Entry 9FMS (electron microscopy, 2.65 A resolution); this record covers chains B and A of the 3 polymer chains in the assembly.

Chain B:
Name: 5'-3' exoribonuclease 2
Organism: Saccharomyces cerevisiae
Reference sequence: Q02792 (XRN2_YEAST); numbering as in UniProt (aligned over 1-1006)
Chain sequence (1006 residues; numbered 1 to 1006; the number before each row is that of its first residue):
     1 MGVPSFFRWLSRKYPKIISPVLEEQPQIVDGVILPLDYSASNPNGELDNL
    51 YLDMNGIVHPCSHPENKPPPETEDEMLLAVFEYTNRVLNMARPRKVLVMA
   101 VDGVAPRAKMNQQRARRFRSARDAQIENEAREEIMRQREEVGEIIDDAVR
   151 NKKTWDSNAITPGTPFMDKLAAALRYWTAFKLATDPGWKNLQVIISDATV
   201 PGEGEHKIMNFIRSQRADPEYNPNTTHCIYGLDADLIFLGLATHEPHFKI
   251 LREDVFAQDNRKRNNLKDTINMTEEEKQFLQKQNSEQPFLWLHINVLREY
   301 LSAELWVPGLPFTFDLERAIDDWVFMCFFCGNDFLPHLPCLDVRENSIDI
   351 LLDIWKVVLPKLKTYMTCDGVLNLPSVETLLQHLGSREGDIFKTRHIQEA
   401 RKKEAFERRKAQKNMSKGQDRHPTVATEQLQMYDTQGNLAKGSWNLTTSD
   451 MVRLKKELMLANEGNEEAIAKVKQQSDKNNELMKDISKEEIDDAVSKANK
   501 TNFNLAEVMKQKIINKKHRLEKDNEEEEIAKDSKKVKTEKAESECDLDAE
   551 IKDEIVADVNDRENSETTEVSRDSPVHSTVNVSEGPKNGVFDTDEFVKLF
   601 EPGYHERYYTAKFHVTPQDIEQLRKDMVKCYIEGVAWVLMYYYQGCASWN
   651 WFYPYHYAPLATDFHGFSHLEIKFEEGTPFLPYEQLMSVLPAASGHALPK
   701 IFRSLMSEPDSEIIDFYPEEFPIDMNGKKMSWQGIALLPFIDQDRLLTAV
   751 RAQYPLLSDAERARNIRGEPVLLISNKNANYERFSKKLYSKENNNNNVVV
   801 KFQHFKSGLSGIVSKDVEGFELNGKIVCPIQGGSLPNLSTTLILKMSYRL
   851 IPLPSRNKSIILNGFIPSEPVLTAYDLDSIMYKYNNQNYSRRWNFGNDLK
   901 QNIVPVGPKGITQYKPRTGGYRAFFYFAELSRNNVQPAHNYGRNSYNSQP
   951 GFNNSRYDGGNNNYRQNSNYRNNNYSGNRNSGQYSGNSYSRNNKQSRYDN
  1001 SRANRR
Not modelled in the structure: 28-31, 136-148, 263-281, 408-584, 886-891, 932-1006
UniProt features mapped onto this chain:
  - region: Asp492 to Ile529 (Required for retention in the nucleus)
  - modified residue: Ser574 (Phosphoserine)

Chain A:
Name: Decapping nuclease RAI1
Organism: Saccharomyces cerevisiae
Notes: EC 3.6.1.-
Reference sequence: P53063 (DXO_YEAST); residues 1-387 here = UniProt positions 1-387
Chain sequence (387 residues; numbered 1 to 387; the number before each row is that of its first residue):
     1 MGVSANLFVKQRGSTTALKQPKEIGFYSRTKDEEYLISDDTNLNYYYLPD
    51 AELDRKLDLSSGFQKFKDYYKDFEDRCSLRGLLETIESSERHKGKKINAD
   101 IITFRGIARKLISCAFDSPSFNTVDLRIVSFNGQLFIKEVPEAVNAAKAS
   151 SATEAGRNINQDLNVFTGYKFETLATLSNPLQYTPREVIEKRTKRIVSHG
   201 DEYISVVRTGVGNCKLILGAEVDCIFDFKENGRDNLKHYAELKCTQQVAN
   251 ISDTHKFERKLFRTWLQCFLVGIPRIIYGFKDDHYVLKTVEEFSTEEVPV
   301 LLKNNNPQVGSACLEAIKWYGLLTEWLLKMIPRDEDPHSQIRAFKLVFEN
   351 NHLRLSEIEESDEEYSGLIDGEHILSNGFKEWRKSLK
Not modelled in the structure: 146-155
Metal / ion sites: Mg2+: Glu172, Asp223, Glu241, Leu242
UniProt features mapped onto this chain:
  - binding site (a divalent metal cation): Glu172, Asp223, Glu241, Leu242
  - binding site (substrate): Glu221, Lys243, Gln267
  - modified residue: Ser198 (Phosphoserine)

Chain B / chain A interface:
Contacting residue pairs (63):
  Ala217(B) with Gln182(A)
  Pro219(B) with Gln182(A); Tyr183(A); Phe228(A)
  Glu220(B) with Phe228(A)
  Thr313(B) with Arg55(A), hydrogen bond
  Phe314(B) with Arg55(A), hydrogen bond (backbone-side chain)
  Asp315(B) with Arg55(A), salt bridge
  Arg318(B) with Arg186(A); Glu190(A), salt bridge
  Asp369(B) with Arg186(A), salt bridge
  Pro854(B) with Gln182(A); Tyr183(A), hydrophobic
  Ser855(B) with Gln182(A)
  Lys858(B) with Leu181(A), hydrogen bond (side chain-backbone); Thr184(A), hydrogen bond (side chain-backbone)
  Ser859(B) with Arg186(A), hydrogen bond (backbone-side chain)
  Ile860(B) with Tyr47(A); Leu181(A), hydrophobic; Arg186(A)
  Ile861(B) with Tyr47(A), hydrogen bond (backbone-side chain)
  Leu862(B) with Leu181(A), hydrophobic
  Asn863(B) with Tyr46(A); Phe226(A), hydrogen bond (side chain-backbone)
  Thr912(B) with Glu292(A), hydrogen bond
  Gln913(B) with Asp50(A); Phe226(A); Glu292(A), hydrogen bond (backbone-side chain)
  Tyr914(B) with Tyr46(A), hydrogen bond; Leu48(A), hydrogen bond (side chain-backbone); Asp50(A); Leu53(A), hydrophobic; Val290(A)
  Lys915(B) with Asp50(A), salt bridge
  Arg917(B) with Asp50(A), salt bridge; Leu53(A); Asp54(A), salt bridge; Thr289(A)
  Thr918(B) with Thr289(A)
  Gly919(B) with Gln247(A); Val248(A); Phe280(A); Thr289(A), hydrogen bond (backbone-side chain)
  Gly920(B) with Val248(A); Phe280(A); Thr289(A); Glu291(A)
  Tyr921(B) with Thr254(A); Phe257(A), hydrophobic; Glu258(A), hydrogen bond; Phe280(A); Glu291(A), hydrogen bond (backbone-side chain); Asn305(A), hydrogen bond
  Arg922(B) with Glu291(A), hydrogen bond (backbone-side chain); Glu292(A), hydrogen bond (side chain-backbone); Phe293(A); Glu297(A), salt bridge; Leu301(A)
  Ala923(B) with Glu291(A), hydrogen bond (backbone-side chain)
  Phe924(B) with Asn250(A); Ile251(A); Thr254(A)
  Phe925(B) with Thr254(A)
Other interface residues (no listed pair), chain B (34 interface residues in all): Arg216, Asp218, Cys368, Phe805, Ile911
Other interface residues (no listed pair), chain A (36 interface residues in all): Pro49, Ile189, Asp227, Ala249, Lys288

In short:
The interface between chain B and chain A involves 34 residues on one side and 36 on the other; the contacts
include 18 hydrogen bonds and 7 salt bridges. Among the polar pairs are Asp315(B)-Arg55(A),
Arg318(B)-Glu190(A) and Asp369(B)-Arg186(A).
Here chain B is 5'-3' exoribonuclease 2 and chain A is Decapping nuclease RAI1, both from Saccharomyces
cerevisiae. Entry 9FMS (Cryo-EM structure of S. cerevisiae Rai1-Rat1-Rtt103(252-273) complex) was determined
by electron microscopy, deposited together with 9EXS and 8Q6V.
